7M4U - chains a and h of the 21 polymer chains in the assembly; structure by electron microscopy, 2.71 A resolution.

Chain a:
Molecule: 16s Ribosomal RNA
From: Acinetobacter baumannii (strain AB0057)
Sequence (1544 nucleotides; row label = number of the first residue in the row):
     1 UUUAACUGAA GAGUUUGAUC AUGGCUCAGA UUGAACGCUG GCGGCAGGCU UAACACAUGC
    61 AAGUCGAGCG GGGGAAGGUA GCUUGCUACC GGACCUAGCG GCGGACGGGU GAGUAAUGCU
   121 UAGGAAUCUG CCUAUUAGUG GGGGACAACA UCUCGAAAGG GAUGCUAAUA CCGCAUACGU
   181 CCUACGGGAG AAAGCAGGGG AUCUUCGGAC CUUGCGCUAA UAGAUGAGCC UAAGUCGGAU
   241 UAGCUAGUUG GUGGGGUAAA GGCCUACCAA GGCGACGAUC UGUAGCGGGU CUGAGAGGAU
   301 GAUCCGCCAC ACUGGGACUG AGACACGGCC CAGACUCCUA CGGGAGGCAG CAGUGGGGAA
   361 UAUUGGACAA UGGGGGGAAC CCUGAUCCAG CCAUGCCGCG UGUGUGAAGA AGGCCUUAUG
   421 GUUGUAAAGC ACUUUAAGCG AGGAGGAGGC UACUCUAGUU AAUACCUAGG GAUAGUGGAC
   481 GUUACUCGCA GAAUAAGCAC CGGCUAACUC UGUGCCAGCA GCCGCGGUAA UACAGAGGGU
   541 GCGAGCGUUA AUCGGAUUUA CUGGGCGUAA AGCGUGCGUA GGCGGCUUAU UAAGUCGGAU
   601 GUGAAAUCCC CGAGCUUAAC UUGGGAAUUG CAUUCGAUAC UGGUGAGCUA GAGUAUGGGA
   661 GAGGAUGGUA GAAUUCCAGG UGUAGCGGUG AAAUGCGUAG AGAUCUGGAG GAAUACCGAU
   721 GGCGAAGGCA GCCAUCUGGC CUAAUACUGA CGCUGAGGUA CGAAAGCAUG GGGAGCAAAC
   781 AGGAUUAGAU ACCCUGGUAG UCCAUGCCGU AAACGAUGUC UACUAGCCGU UGGGGCCUUU
   841 GAGGCUUUAG UGGCGCAGCU AACGCGAUAA GUAGACCGCC UGGGGAGUAC GGUCGCAAGA
   901 CUAAAACUCA AAUGAAUUGA CGGGGGCCCG CACAAGCGGU GGAGCAUGUG GUUUAAUUCG
   961 AUGXAACGCG AAGAACCUUA CCUGGCCUUG ACAUACUAGA AACUUUUCAG AGAUGGAUUG
  1021 GUGCCUUCGG GAACCUAGAU ACAGGUGCUG CAUGGCUGUC GUCAGCUCGU GUCGUGAGAU
  1081 GUUGGGUUAA GUCCCGCAAC GAGCGCAACC CUUUUCCUUA CUUGCCAGCA UUUCGGAUGG
  1141 GAACUUUAAG GAUACUGCCA GUGACAAACU GGAGGAAGGC GGGGACGACG UCAAGUCAUC
  1201 AUGGCCCUUA CGGCCAGGGC UACACACGUG CUACAAUGGU CGGUACAAAG GGUUGCUACA
  1261 CAGCGAUGUG AUGCUAAUCU CAAAAAGCCG AUCGUAGUCC GGAUUGGAGU CUGCAACUCG
  1321 ACUCCAUGAA GUCGGAAUCG CUAGUAAUCG CGGAUCAGAA UGCCGCGGUG AAUACGUUCC
  1381 CGGGCCUUGU ACACACCGCC CGUCACACCA UGGGAGUUUG UUGCACCAGA AGUAGCUAGC
  1441 CUAACUGCAA AGAGGGCGGU UACCACGGUG UGGCCGAUGA CUGGGGUGAA GUCGUAACAA
  1501 GGUAGCCGUA GGGGAACCUG CGGCUGGAUC ACCUCCUUAA CGAA
Unresolved in the structure: 1-2, 1531-1544
Differences from the reference sequence: conflict U1007 (C57026 in 1211343212), C1034 (U57053 in 1211343212)
Modified / non-standard residues: PSU (pseudouridine-5'-monophosphate) at position 513, 7MG (7N-methyl-8-hydroguanosine-5'-monophosphate) at position 524, 2MG (2N-methylguanosine-5'-monophosphate) at position 963, 5MC (5-methylcytidine-5'-monophosphate) at position 964, 2MG (2N-methylguanosine-5'-monophosphate) at position 1204, 4OC (4n,o2'-methylcytidine-5'-monophosphate) at position 1399, UR3 (3-methyluridine-5'-monophoshate) at position 1495, MA6 (6N-dimethyladenosine-5'-monophoshate) at position 1515, MA6 (6N-dimethyladenosine-5'-monophoshate) at position 1516
Bound ions: Mg2+ site 1 near G23 (its only coordinating residue here); Mg2+ site 2 near A55 (its only coordinating residue here); Mg2+ site 3: A112, G113, G285; Mg2+ site 4: G141, A193; Mg2+ site 5: A170, C171; Mg2+ site 6 near A191 (its only coordinating residue here); Mg2+ site 7: A219 (shared with 1 residue of chain t); Mg2+ site 8: G295, G555; Mg2+ site 9 near A296 (its only coordinating residue here); Mg2+ site 10 near G327 (its only coordinating residue here); Mg2+ site 11 near C348 (its only coordinating residue here); Mg2+ site 12: A506, A507; 38 more Mg2+ sites not listed
Residues lining bound ligands: Eravacycline: 2MG_963, G1050, C1051, C1192, A1193, A1194, G1195

Chain h:
Molecule: 30S ribosomal protein S8
From: Acinetobacter baumannii (strain AB0057)
UniProt: B7IA25 (RS8_ACIB5); residue numbers follow UniProt; this construct covers 1-131
Sequence (131 residues; numbered 1 to 131; the number before each row is that of its first residue):
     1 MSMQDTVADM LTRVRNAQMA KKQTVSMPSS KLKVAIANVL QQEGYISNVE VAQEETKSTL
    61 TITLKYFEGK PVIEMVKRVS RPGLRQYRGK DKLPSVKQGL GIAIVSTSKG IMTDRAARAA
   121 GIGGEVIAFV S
Unresolved in the structure: 1

How chain a and chain h interact:
Contacting residue pairs (66; chain a residue first):
  C583(a) - Gln4(h)  hydrogen bond to the sugar
  C583(a) - Pro82(h)  phosphate contact
  G584(a) - Met3(h)  sugar contact
  G584(a) - Gln4(h)  sugar contact
  G584(a) - Pro82(h)  phosphate contact
  G584(a) - Arg85(h)  salt bridge to the phosphate
  C586(a) - Thr6(h)  phosphate contact
  C586(a) - Ser30(h)  phosphate contact
  U587(a) - Ser30(h)  hydrogen bond to the phosphate
  U587(a) - Lys31(h)  hydrogen bond to the phosphate
  U588(a) - Lys31(h)  phosphate contact
  G594(a) - Tyr87(h)  hydrogen bond to the base
  U595(a) - Tyr87(h)  phosphate contact
  C596(a) - Arg88(h)  sugar contact
  C596(a) - Gly89(h)  phosphate contact
  C596(a) - Gly123(h)  hydrogen bond to the sugar
  G597(a) - Gly89(h)  phosphate contact
  G597(a) - Lys90(h)  hydrogen bond to the phosphate
  G597(a) - Gly121(h)  sugar contact
  G598(a) - Lys90(h)  salt bridge to the phosphate
  A637(a) - Ser108(h)  hydrogen bond to the base
  A637(a) - Lys109(h)  hydrogen bond to the sugar
  U638(a) - Ser108(h)  sugar contact
  A639(a) - Ser106(h)  hydrogen bond to the base
  A639(a) - Thr107(h)  base contact
  A639(a) - Ser108(h)  base contact
  A639(a) - Gly110(h)  sugar contact
  A639(a) - Ile111(h)  sugar contact
  C640(a) - Lys31(h)  salt bridge to the phosphate
  C640(a) - Arg85(h)  sugar contact
  C640(a) - Ser106(h)  sugar contact
  C640(a) - Glu125(h)  hydrogen bond to the sugar
  U641(a) - Arg85(h)  hydrogen bond to the sugar
  C648(a) - Thr56(h)  sugar contact
  U649(a) - Lys57(h)  phosphate contact
  A650(a) - Lys57(h)  salt bridge to the phosphate
  A650(a) - Ser58(h)  hydrogen bond to the base
  G752(a) - Gln4(h)  base contact
  C753(a) - Ser2(h)  hydrogen bond to the sugar
  C753(a) - Gln4(h)  base contact
  C820(a) - Ser2(h)  hydrogen bond to the sugar
  U821(a) - Ser2(h)  hydrogen bond to the sugar
  U821(a) - Met3(h)  hydrogen bond to the sugar
  A822(a) - Met3(h)  sugar contact
  A822(a) - Asp9(h)  hydrogen bond to the sugar
  A822(a) - Arg13(h)  hydrogen bond to the sugar
  C823(a) - Arg13(h)  sugar contact
  C823(a) - Asn16(h)  hydrogen bond to the base
  U824(a) - Asn16(h)  sugar contact
  U824(a) - Ala20(h)  phosphate contact
  U824(a) - Lys22(h)  phosphate contact
  A825(a) - Lys22(h)  salt bridge to the phosphate
  G871(a) - Asn16(h)  base contact
  U872(a) - Thr12(h)  base contact
  U872(a) - Arg15(h)  hydrogen bond to the sugar
  U872(a) - Asn16(h)  hydrogen bond to the sugar
  A873(a) - Ala8(h)  sugar contact
  A873(a) - Thr12(h)  hydrogen bond to the sugar
  A873(a) - Arg15(h)  hydrogen bond to the phosphate
  G874(a) - Ser2(h)  base contact
  G874(a) - Asp5(h)  sugar contact
  G874(a) - Pro82(h)  phosphate contact
  A875(a) - Gln4(h)  hydrogen bond to the sugar
  A875(a) - Arg81(h)  salt bridge to the phosphate
  A875(a) - Pro82(h)  phosphate contact
  A875(a) - Gly83(h)  hydrogen bond to the phosphate
Other interface residues (no listed pair), chain a (35 interface residues in all): G585, A857, G858, C876
Other interface residues (no listed pair), chain h (41 interface residues in all): Met19, Pro28, Leu32, Leu84, Ile122, Gly124

Overview:
35 residues of chain a and 41 residues of chain h are in contact; the contacts include 25 hydrogen bonds and 6
salt bridges. Among the polar pairs are G594(a)-Tyr87(h), A637(a)-Ser108(h) and A639(a)-Ser106(h). Chain a
binds Eravacycline.
Here chain a is 16s Ribosomal RNA and chain h is 30S ribosomal protein S8, both from Acinetobacter baumannii
(strain AB0057). Entry 7M4U (A. baumannii Ribosome-Eravacycline complex: 30S) was determined by electron
microscopy.
